1Z1B - chains G and A of the 7 polymer chains in the assembly; structure by X-ray diffraction, 3.80 A resolution.

# Chain G
Molecule: 26-nt DNA strand
Sequence (26 nucleotides; each row starts with the number of its first residue):
    27 CGGTATTTTG ACTGATAGTG ACCTGT
Not modelled in the structure: 27

# Chain A
Molecule: Integrase
From: Enterobacteria phage lambda
UniProt: P03700 (VINT_LAMBD); numbering as in UniProt (aligned over 1-356)
Amino-acid sequence (356 residues; row label = number of the first residue in the row):
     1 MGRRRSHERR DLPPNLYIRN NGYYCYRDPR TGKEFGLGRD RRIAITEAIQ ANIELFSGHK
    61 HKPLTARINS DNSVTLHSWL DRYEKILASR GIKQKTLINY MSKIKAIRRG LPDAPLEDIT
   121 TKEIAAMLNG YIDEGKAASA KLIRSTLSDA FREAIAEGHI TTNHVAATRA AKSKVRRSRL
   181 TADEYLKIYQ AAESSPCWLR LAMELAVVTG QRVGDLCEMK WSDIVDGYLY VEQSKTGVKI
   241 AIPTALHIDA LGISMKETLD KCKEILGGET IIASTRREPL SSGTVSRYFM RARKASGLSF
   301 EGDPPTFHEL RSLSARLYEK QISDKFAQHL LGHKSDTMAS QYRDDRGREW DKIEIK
Not modelled in the structure: 1-7
Differences from the reference sequence: engineered mutation Lys174 (Glu in P03700); modified residue (342)
Modified positions: Tyr342 (o-phosphotyrosine; PTR)
Curated features (UniProtKB/Swiss-Prot):
  - active site: Arg212, Lys235, His308, Arg311, His333, Tyr342 (O-(3'-phospho-DNA)-tyrosine intermediate)
From the paper describing this entry:
  - binding site for the 26-nt DNA strand (chain G): Asn15, Asn20
  - binding site for the 26-nt DNA strand: Glu34, Gly36
  - specificity-determining residues: Tyr17, Arg27

# Interface between chain G and chain A
Residue-residue contacts - 10 pairs, chain G then chain A:
  DT33(G) with Tyr17(A), sugar contact; Pro29(A), phosphate contact
  DT34(G) with Pro14(A), phosphate contact; Asn15(A), hydrogen bond to the phosphate; Tyr17(A), hydrogen bond to the phosphate; Arg27(A), base contact
  DT35(G) with Tyr17(A), base contact
  DG36(G) with Arg19(A), hydrogen bond to the base
  DA37(G) with Arg19(A), base contact
  DC38(G) with Asn20(A), base contact
Other interface residues (no listed pair), chain A (9 interface residues in all): Glu8, Glu34

# Summary
The interface between chain G and chain A involves 6 residues on one side and 9 on the other; the contacts
include 3 hydrogen bonds. Polar pairs include DG36(G)-Arg19(A), DT34(G)-Asn15(A) and DT34(G)-Tyr17(A). From
the paper: a binding site for the 26-nt DNA strand (chain G) at Asn15(A) and Asn20(A); a binding site for the
26-nt DNA strand at Glu34(A) and Gly36(A).
Chain G is a 26-nt DNA strand and chain A is Integrase (Enterobacteria phage lambda); the structure, Crystal
structure of a lambda integrase dimer bound to a COC' core site, was determined by X-ray diffraction,
deposited together with 1Z19 and 1Z1G.
